6AYC - chain A; structure by X-ray diffraction, 2.60 A resolution.

# Chain A
Protein: Protein CYP51
From: Naegleria fowleri
UniProt: A0A2H4A2U9 (A0A2H4A2U9_NAEFO); residues 26-491 here correspond to UniProt positions 1-466 (UniProt number = residue number - 25)
Sequence (466 residues; row label = number of the first residue in the row):
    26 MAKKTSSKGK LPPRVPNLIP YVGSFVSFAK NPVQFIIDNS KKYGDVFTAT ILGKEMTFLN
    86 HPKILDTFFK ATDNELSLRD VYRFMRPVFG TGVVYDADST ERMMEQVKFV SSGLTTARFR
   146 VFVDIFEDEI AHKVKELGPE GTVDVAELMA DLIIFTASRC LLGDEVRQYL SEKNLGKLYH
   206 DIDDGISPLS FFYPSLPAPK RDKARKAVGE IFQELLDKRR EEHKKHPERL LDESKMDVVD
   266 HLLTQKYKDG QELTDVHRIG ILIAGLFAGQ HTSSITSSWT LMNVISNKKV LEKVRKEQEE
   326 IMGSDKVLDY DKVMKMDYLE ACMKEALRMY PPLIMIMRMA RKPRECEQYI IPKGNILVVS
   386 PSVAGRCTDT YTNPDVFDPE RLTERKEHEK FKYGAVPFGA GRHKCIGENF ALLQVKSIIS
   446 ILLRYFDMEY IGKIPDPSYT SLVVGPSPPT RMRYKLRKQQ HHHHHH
Disordered / not traced: 26-34, 484-491
Bound ions: heme Fe: C430 (together with Itraconazole)
Ligand contacts:
  - Itraconazole (1YN; 2-[(2R)-butan-2-yl]-4-{4-[4-(4-{[(2R,4S)-2-(2,4-dichlorophenyl)-2-(1H-1,2,4-triazol-1-ylmethyl)-1,3-dioxolan-4-yl]methoxy}phenyl)piperazin-1-yl]phenyl}-2,4-dihydro-3H-1,2,4-triazol-3-one): F50, F53, A54, P57, Y107, F109, M110, F114, V119, Y120, P213, L214, F216, F217, A289, G290, F292, A293, T297, L358, I359, M360, M362, C430, Y464, T465, L467
  - heme (HEM): L103, Y107, Y120, V132, L139, L186, G290, A293, G294, T297, S298, T301, M348, L352, P357, L358, I361, R363, P422, F423, G424, R427, H428, K429, C430, I431, G432, F435, A436
Reported in the primary citation:
  - binding site for Itraconazole: P213
  - specificity-determining residues: F109 (by similarity / conservation)
  - specificity-determining residues: P213 (proposed by the authors, not directly observed)

# Summary
Ligands of chain A: heme and Itraconazole. From the paper: a binding site for Itraconazole at P213;
specificity determinants F109 and P213.
Chain A is Protein CYP51 (Naegleria fowleri); the structure, Naegleria fowleri CYP51-itraconazole complex, was
determined by X-ray diffraction, deposited together with 6AY4, 6AY6 and 6AYB.
